6A0S - chain A; structure by X-ray diffraction, 2.00 A resolution.

# Chain A
Molecule: Homoserine dehydrogenase
Organism: Thermus thermophilus HB8
Notes: EC 1.1.1.3
Reference sequence: Q5SL04 (Q5SL04_THET8); numbering as in UniProt (aligned over 1-332)
Amino-acid sequence (332 residues; numbered 1 to 332; the number before each row is that of its first residue):
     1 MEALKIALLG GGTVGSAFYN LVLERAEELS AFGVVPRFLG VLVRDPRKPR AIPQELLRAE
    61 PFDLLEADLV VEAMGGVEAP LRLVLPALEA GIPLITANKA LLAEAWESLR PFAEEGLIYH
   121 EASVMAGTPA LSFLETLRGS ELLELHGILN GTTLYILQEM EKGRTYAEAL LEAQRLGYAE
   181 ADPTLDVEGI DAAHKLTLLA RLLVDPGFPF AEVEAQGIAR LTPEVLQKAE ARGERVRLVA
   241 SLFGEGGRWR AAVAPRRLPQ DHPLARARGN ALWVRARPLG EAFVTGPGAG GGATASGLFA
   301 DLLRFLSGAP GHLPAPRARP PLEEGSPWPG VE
Not modelled in the structure: 332
Ion coordination: Na+: Glu-121, Val-124, Ala-126, Thr-128
Ligand contacts:
  - L-homoserine (HSE): Lys-99, Leu-149, Asn-150, Gly-151, Thr-152, Tyr-178, Ala-179, Glu-180, Asp-186, Asp-191, Lys-195, Gly-288, Ala-289
  - NADPH (NDP; NADPH dihydro-nicotinamide-adenine-dinucleotide phosphate): Gly-10, Gly-11, Gly-12, Thr-13, Val-14, Gly-15, Leu-42, Val-43, Arg-44, Asp-45, Lys-48, Arg-50, Ala-73, Met-74, Gly-75, Ala-97, Asn-98, Lys-99, Ala-122, Gly-177, Tyr-178, Glu-180, Ala-289, Gly-290, Thr-294

# Summary
Ligands of chain A: L-homoserine and NADPH. Glu-121, Val-124, Ala-126 and Thr-128 form the Na+ site.
Chain A is Homoserine dehydrogenase (Thermus thermophilus HB8); the structure, Homoserine dehydrogenase from
Thermus thermophilus HB8 complexed with HSE and NADPH, was determined by X-ray diffraction (same publication
as 6A0R, 6A0T and 6A0U).
